6XPD - chains B and A; structure by electron microscopy, 3.80 A resolution.

== Chain B (and A) ==
Molecule: Zinc transporter 8
Organism: Homo sapiens
Notes: chain A of this document is another copy of the same molecule, construct and numbering; everything in this record applies to it too
UniProtKB: Q8IWU4 (ZNT8_HUMAN), isoform Q8IWU4-2; residues 50-369 here correspond to UniProt positions 1-320 (UniProt number = residue number - 49)
Amino-acid sequence (320 residues; row label = number of the first residue in the row):
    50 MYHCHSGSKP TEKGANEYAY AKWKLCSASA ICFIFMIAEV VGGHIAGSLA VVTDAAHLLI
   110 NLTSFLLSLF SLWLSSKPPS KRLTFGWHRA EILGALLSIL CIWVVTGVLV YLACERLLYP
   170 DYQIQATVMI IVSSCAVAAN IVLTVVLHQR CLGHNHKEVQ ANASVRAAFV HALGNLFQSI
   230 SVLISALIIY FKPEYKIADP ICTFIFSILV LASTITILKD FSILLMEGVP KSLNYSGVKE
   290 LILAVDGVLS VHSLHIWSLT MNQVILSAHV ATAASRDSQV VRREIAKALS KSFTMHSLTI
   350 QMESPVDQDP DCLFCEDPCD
Unresolved in the structure: 50-51, 57-60, 199-209
Sequence notes: engineered mutation N110 (Asp61 in Q8IWU4), N224 (Asp175 in Q8IWU4)
Metal / ion sites: Zn2+ site 1: C53 (shared with H301(A), H318(A) of chain A); Zn2+ site 2: H54 (shared with C361(A), C364(A) of chain A); Zn2+ site 3: H301, H318, E352 (shared with C53(A) of chain A); Zn2+ site 4: C361, C364 (shared with H54(A) of chain A)
Reported in the primary citation:
  - self-association interface (contacts with another copy of this molecule); pairs are residue here / residue on that copy: R138-E276 (salt bridge), W306-W306 (hydrophobic contact), R331-Q350 (hydrogen bond), F134, H304, W306
  - Zn2+ coordination: H52, C53, H54, H301, H318, E352, C361, C364

== Chain B / chain A interface ==
Pairs across the interface (83):
  H52(B) - E352(A)
  H52(B) - D356(A)
  H52(B) - Q357(A)
  H52(B) - C361(A)  hydrogen bond
  C53(B) - H318(A)
  C53(B) - E352(A)  hydrogen bond
  H54(B) - H301(A)
  H54(B) - C364(A)  hydrogen bond
  S55(B) - F363(A)
  G56(B) - F363(A)
  P128(B) - C368(A)
  S129(B) - P367(A)
  K130(B) - V278(A)
  K130(B) - N283(A)  hydrogen bond
  K130(B) - Y284(A)
  K130(B) - S285(A)
  K130(B) - P367(A)
  K130(B) - D369(A)
  R131(B) - G277(A)
  R131(B) - V278(A)  hydrogen bond (backbone-backbone)
  L132(B) - I272(A)  hydrophobic
  L132(B) - M275(A)  hydrophobic
  L132(B) - G277(A)
  T133(B) - V278(A)
  T133(B) - L303(A)
  T133(B) - H304(A)
  F134(B) - E276(A)
  F134(B) - H304(A)
  F134(B) - W306(A)  hydrophobic
  W136(B) - M275(A)  hydrophobic
  R138(B) - L274(A)  hydrogen bond (side chain-backbone)
  R138(B) - E276(A)  salt bridge
  L142(B) - M275(A)  hydrophobic
  L149(B) - L149(A)  hydrophobic
  V153(B) - V153(A)  hydrophobic
  L274(B) - R138(A)  hydrogen bond (backbone-side chain)
  M275(B) - L132(A)  hydrophobic
  M275(B) - W136(A)  hydrophobic
  M275(B) - L142(A)  hydrophobic
  E276(B) - F134(A)
  E276(B) - R138(A)  salt bridge
  E276(B) - E276(A)
  G277(B) - R131(A)
  G277(B) - L132(A)
  V278(B) - K130(A)
  V278(B) - R131(A)  hydrogen bond (backbone-backbone)
  V278(B) - T133(A)
  N283(B) - K130(A)  hydrogen bond
  Y284(B) - K130(A)
  S285(B) - K130(A)
  H301(B) - H54(A)
  L303(B) - T133(A)
  H304(B) - T133(A)
  H304(B) - F134(A)
  W306(B) - F134(A)  hydrophobic
  W306(B) - W306(A)  hydrophobic
  H318(B) - C53(A)  hydrogen bond
  H318(B) - L347(A)  hydrogen bond (side chain-backbone)
  H318(B) - T348(A)
  Q328(B) - S353(A)  hydrogen bond
  R331(B) - Q350(A)
  L347(B) - H318(A)  hydrogen bond (backbone-side chain)
  L347(B) - Q350(A)
  T348(B) - H318(A)
  T348(B) - T348(A)  hydrogen bond
  I349(B) - Q350(A)
  Q350(B) - R331(A)
  Q350(B) - L347(A)
  Q350(B) - I349(A)
  E352(B) - H52(A)
  E352(B) - C53(A)  hydrogen bond
  S353(B) - Q328(A)  hydrogen bond
  D356(B) - H52(A)
  Q357(B) - H52(A)
  C361(B) - H52(A)  hydrogen bond
  C361(B) - H54(A)
  F363(B) - S55(A)
  F363(B) - G56(A)
  C364(B) - H54(A)  hydrogen bond
  P367(B) - S129(A)
  P367(B) - K130(A)
  C368(B) - P128(A)
  D369(B) - K130(A)
Also at the interface, not in a pair above, chain B (54 interface residues in all): G135, A139, L146, I272, I305, S316, M351, D360
Also at the interface, not in a pair above, chain A (54 interface residues in all): G135, A139, L146, I305, S316, M351, D360

== Overview ==
The chain B/chain A interface involves 54 residues from each chain, with 18 hydrogen bonds and 2 salt bridges.
Polar contacts include R138(B)-E276(A), H52(B)-C361(A) and C53(B)-E352(A). H301(B), H318(B) and E352(B)
coordinate Zn2+ site 3. The paper reports Zn2+ coordination by H52(B), C53(B) and H54(B) among others; a
self-association interface involving F134(B), R138(B) and E276(B) among others.
Both chains are Zinc transporter 8 (Homo sapiens). Entry 6XPD (Cryo-EM structure of human ZnT8 double mutant -
D110N and D224N) was determined by electron microscopy (same publication as 6XPE and 6XPF).
